PDB entry 6UU1 | X-ray diffraction, 4.10 A resolution (low resolution: residue-level contacts below are approximate; hydrogen-bond / salt-bridge calls are withheld) | chains AAA and CCC of the 9 polymer chains in the assembly

[Chain AAA]
Molecule: DNA-directed RNA polymerase subunit alpha
Source organism: Escherichia coli
Notes: EC 2.7.7.6
UniProtKB: A0A377D9Q8 (A0A377D9Q8_ECOLX); residue numbers follow UniProt; this construct covers 1-235
Sequence (242 residues; row label = number of the first residue in the row; numbers below 1 keep their minus sign (Ala-6 is residue -6)):
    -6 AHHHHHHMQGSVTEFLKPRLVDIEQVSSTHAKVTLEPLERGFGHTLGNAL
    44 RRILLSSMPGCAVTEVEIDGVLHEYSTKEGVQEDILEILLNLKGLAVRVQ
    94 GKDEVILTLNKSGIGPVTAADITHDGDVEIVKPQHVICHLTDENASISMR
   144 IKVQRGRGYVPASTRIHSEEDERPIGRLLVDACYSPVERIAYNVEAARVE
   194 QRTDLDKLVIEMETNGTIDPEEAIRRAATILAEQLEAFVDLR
Not modelled in the structure: -6 to 5
Sequence notes: expression tag (-6 to 0)

[Chain CCC]
Molecule: DNA-directed RNA polymerase subunit beta
Source organism: Escherichia coli
Notes: EC 2.7.7.6
UniProtKB: P0A8V4 (RPOB_ECO57); numbering as in UniProt (aligned over 1-1342)
Sequence (1342 residues; row label = number of the first residue in the row):
     1 MVYSYTEKKRIRKDFGKRPQVLDVPYLLSIQLDSFQKFIEQDPEGQYGLE
    51 AAFRSVFPIQSYSGNSELQYVSYRLGEPVFDVQECQIRGVTYSAPLRVKL
   101 RLVIYEREAPEGTVKDIKEQEVYMGEIPLMTDNGTFVINGTERVIVSQLH
   151 RSPGVFFDSDKGKTHSSGKVLYNARIIPYRGSWLDFEFDPKDNLFVRIDR
   201 RRKLPATIILRALNYTTEQILDLFFEKVIFEIRDNKLQMELVPERLRGET
   251 ASFDIEANGKVYVEKGRRITARHIRQLEKDDVKLIEVPVEYIAGKVVAKD
   301 YIDESTGELICAANMELSLDLLAKLSQSGHKRIETLFTNDLDHGPYISET
   351 LRVDPTNDRLSALVEIYRMMRPGEPPTREAAESLFENLFFSEDRYDLSAV
   401 GRMKFNRSLLREEIEGSGILSKDDIIDVMKKLIDIRNGKGEVDDIDHLGN
   451 RRIRSVGEMAENQFRVGLVRVERAVKERLSLGDLDTLMPQDMINAKPISA
   501 AVKEFFGSSQLSQFMDQNNPLSEITHKRRISALGPGGLTRERAGFEVRDV
   551 HPTHYGRVCPIETPEGPNIGLINSLSVYAQTNEYGFLETPYRKVTDGVVT
   601 DEIHYLSAIEEGNYVIAQANSNLDEEGHFVEDLVTCRSKGESSLFSRDQV
   651 DYMDVSTQQVVSVGASLIPFLEHDDANRALMGANMQRQAVPTLRADKPLV
   701 GTGMERAVAVDSGVTAVAKRGGVVQYVDASRIVIKVNEDEMYPGEAGIDI
   751 YNLTKYTRSNQNTCINQMPCVSLGEPVERGDVLADGPSTDLGELALGQNM
   801 RVAFMPWNGYNFEDSILVSERVVQEDRFTTIHIQELACVSRDTKLGPEEI
   851 TADIPNVGEAALSKLDESGIVYIGAEVTGGDILVGKVTPKGETQLTPEEK
   901 LLRAIFGEKASDVKDSSLRVPNGVSGTVIDVQVFTRDGVEKDKRALEIEE
   951 MQLKQAKKDLSEELQILEAGLFSRIRAVLVAGGVEAEKLDKLPRDRWLEL
  1001 GLTDEEKQNQLEQLAEQYDELKHEFEKKLEAKRRKITQGDDLAPGVLKIV
  1051 KVYLAVKRRIQPGDKMAGRHGNKGVISKINPIEDMPYDENGTPVDIVLNP
  1101 LGVPSRMNIGQILETHLGMAAKGIGDKINAMLKQQQEVAKLREFIQRAYD
  1151 LGADVRQKVDLSTFSDEEVMRLAENLRKGMPIATPVFDGAKEAEIKELLK
  1201 LGDLPTSGQIRLYDGRTGEQFERPVTVGYMYMLKLNHLVDDKMHARSTGS
  1251 YSLVTQQPLGGKAQFGGQRFGEMEVWALEAYGAAYTLQEMLTVKSDDVNG
  1301 RTKMYKNIVDGNHQMEPGMPESFNVLLKEIRSLGINIELEDE
Not modelled in the structure: 1
Residues lining bound ligands: CTP: Arg678, Met681, Asp814, Lys1073, Arg1106
UniProt features mapped onto this chain:
  - modified residue (N6-acetyllysine): Lys1022, Lys1200

[How chain AAA and chain CCC interact]
Pairs across the interface - 64 pairs, chain AAA then chain CCC:
  Asn41(AAA) with Tyr1087(CCC); Gly1215(CCC); Arg1216(CCC); Thr1217(CCC); Gly1218(CCC)
  Arg44(AAA) with Glu1083(CCC); Tyr1087(CCC); Gly1215(CCC)
  Arg45(AAA) with Glu1083(CCC); Asp1084(CCC); Gly1215(CCC); Arg1216(CCC)
  Leu48(AAA) with Glu1083(CCC)
  Ser49(AAA) with Glu1083(CCC)
  His66(AAA) with Ile873(CCC); Ile929(CCC)
  Glu67(AAA) with Lys1057(CCC)
  Tyr68(AAA) with Tyr756(CCC); Ile929(CCC); Ala1055(CCC)
  Thr70(AAA) with Ala729(CCC); Lys755(CCC)
  Lys71(AAA) with Asp728(CCC)
  Glu72(AAA) with Tyr726(CCC); Asp728(CCC); Lys958(CCC)
  Gly73(AAA) with Tyr726(CCC); Asp728(CCC)
  Val74(AAA) with Asp728(CCC); Ala729(CCC)
  Gln75(AAA) with Val727(CCC); Ala729(CCC); Ser772(CCC); Leu773(CCC)
  Asp77(AAA) with Ala729(CCC); Lys755(CCC); Tyr756(CCC); Asn766(CCC)
  Leu79(AAA) with Leu693(CCC); Tyr756(CCC); Lys1057(CCC)
  Glu80(AAA) with Met768(CCC)
  Leu83(AAA) with Arg694(CCC)
  Lys86(AAA) with Asp826(CCC)
  Thr134(AAA) with Tyr726(CCC); Val727(CCC); Leu773(CCC)
  Tyr152(AAA) with Gln824(CCC)
  Pro154(AAA) with Arg1059(CCC)
  Ser156(AAA) with Arg1059(CCC)
  Glu163(AAA) with Glu876(CCC)
  Arg166(AAA) with Ser863(CCC)
  Ile168(AAA) with Ile873(CCC)
  Asp174(AAA) with Gln824(CCC); Asp826(CCC); Arg1059(CCC)
  Glu181(AAA) with Arg821(CCC)
  Arg182(AAA) with Asn1090(CCC); Thr1092(CCC)
  Ile183(AAA) with Gly1091(CCC)
  Ala184(AAA) with Asn1090(CCC); Gly1091(CCC)
  Tyr185(AAA) with Tyr1087(CCC); Gly1218(CCC)
Interface residues without a listed pair, chain AAA (39 interface residues in all): His37, Leu65, Glu76, Asp135, Ala155, Ile159, Asn186
Interface residues without a listed pair, chain CCC (47 interface residues in all): Ser730, Pro769, Val771, Val823, Ile831, Lys864, Tyr872, Gly874, Val928, Glu962, Ile1082, Met1085, Glu1089, Asp1214

[Overview]
Chain AAA and chain CCC form an interface of 39 and 47 residues respectively. Bound to chain CCC: CTP.
Here chain AAA is DNA-directed RNA polymerase subunit alpha and chain CCC is DNA-directed RNA polymerase
subunit beta, both from Escherichia coli. Entry 6UU1 (E. coli sigma-S transcription initiation complex with a
4-nt RNA and a CTP ("Fresh" crystal soaked ...) was determined by X-ray diffraction, deposited together with
6UTV, 6UTW, 6UTX, 6UTY, 6UTZ, 6UU0 and 11 further entries.
